Entry 7WV4 (electron microscopy, 3.35 A resolution); this record covers chains C and E of the 6 polymer chains in the assembly.

== Chain C ==
Molecule: Toll-like receptor 3
From: Homo sapiens
Notes: fragment: ectodomain
UniProtKB: O15455 (TLR3_HUMAN); residues 27-697 here = UniProt positions 27-697
Sequence (689 residues; row label = number of the first residue in the row):
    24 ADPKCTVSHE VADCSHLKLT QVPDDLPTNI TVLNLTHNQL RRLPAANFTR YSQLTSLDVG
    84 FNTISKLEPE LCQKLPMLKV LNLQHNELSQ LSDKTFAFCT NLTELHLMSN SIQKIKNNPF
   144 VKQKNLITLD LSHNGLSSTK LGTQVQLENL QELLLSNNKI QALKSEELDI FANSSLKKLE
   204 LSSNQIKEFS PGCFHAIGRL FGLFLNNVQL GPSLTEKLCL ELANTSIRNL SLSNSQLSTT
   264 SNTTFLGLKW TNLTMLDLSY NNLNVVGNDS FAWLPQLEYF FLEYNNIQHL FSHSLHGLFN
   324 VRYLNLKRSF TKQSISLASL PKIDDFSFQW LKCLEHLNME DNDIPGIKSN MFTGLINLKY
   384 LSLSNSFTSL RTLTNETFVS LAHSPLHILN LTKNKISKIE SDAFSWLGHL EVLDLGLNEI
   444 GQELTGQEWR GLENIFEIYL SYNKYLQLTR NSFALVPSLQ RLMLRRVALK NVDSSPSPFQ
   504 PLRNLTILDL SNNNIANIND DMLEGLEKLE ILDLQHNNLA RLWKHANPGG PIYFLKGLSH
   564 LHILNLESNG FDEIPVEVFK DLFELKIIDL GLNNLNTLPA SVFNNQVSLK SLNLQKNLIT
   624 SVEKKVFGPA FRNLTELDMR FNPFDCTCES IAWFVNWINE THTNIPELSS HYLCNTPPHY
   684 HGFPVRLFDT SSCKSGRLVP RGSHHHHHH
Unresolved in the structure: 24-28, 688-712
Disulfides: Cys95-Cys122, Cys649-Cys677
Sequence notes: expression tag (24-26, 698-712)
UniProt features mapped onto this chain:
  - glycosylation (N-linked (GlcNAc...) asparagine): Asn52, Asn57, Asn70, Asn124, Asn196, Asn247, Asn252, Asn265, Asn275, Asn291, Asn398, Asn413, Asn507, Asn636, Asn662
  - natural variant: Ser134 (S134P: No effect on IFNL1 induction), Arg251 (R251G: No effect on IFNL1 induction), Pro554 (P554S: In IMD83)
  - mutagenesis: Cys95 (C95A: Reduced response to ds-RNA), Cys122 (C122A: Reduced response to ds-RNA), Asn196 (N196G: Reduced expression levels; when associated with R-247), Asn247 (N247R: Reduced response to ds-RNA. Reduced expression levels; when associated with G-196), His539 (H539A: No effect; H539E: Loss of RNA binding. Constitutive activation of NF-kappa-B), Asn541 (N541A: Loss of RNA binding. Abolishes activation of NF-kappa-B)

== Chain E ==
Molecule: 80-nt RNA strand
Sequence (80 nucleotides; row label = number of the first residue in the row):
     1 CCCCCCCCCC CCCCCCCCCC CCCCCCCCCC CCCCCCCCCC CCCCCCCCCC CCCCCCCCCC
    61 CCCCCCCCCC CCCCCCCCCC

== Interface between chain C and chain E ==
Pairs across the interface (19):
  Arg64(C) - C43(E)  sugar contact
  Arg64(C) - C44(E)  salt bridge to the phosphate
  Ser88(C) - C45(E)  phosphate contact
  Glu110(C) - C45(E)  sugar contact
  Arg489(C) - C24(E)  hydrogen bond to the phosphate
  Arg489(C) - C25(E)  salt bridge to the phosphate
  Asn515(C) - C23(E)  phosphate contact
  Asn515(C) - C24(E)  hydrogen bond to the phosphate
  Asn517(C) - C22(E)  hydrogen bond to the sugar
  Asn517(C) - C23(E)  sugar contact
  His539(C) - C23(E)  salt bridge to the phosphate
  Asn540(C) - C22(E)  sugar contact
  Asn541(C) - C21(E)  hydrogen bond to the sugar
  Asn541(C) - C22(E)  sugar contact
  Ser571(C) - C22(E)  hydrogen bond to the phosphate
  Ser571(C) - C23(E)  hydrogen bond to the phosphate
  Gly573(C) - C21(E)  phosphate contact
  Gly573(C) - C22(E)  phosphate contact
  Asn597(C) - C21(E)  sugar contact
Other interface residues (no listed pair), chain C (17 interface residues in all): Gln62, Thr86, Ser112, Ala543, Asn572
Other interface residues (no listed pair), chain E (9 interface residues in all): C46

== Summary ==
The interface between chain C and chain E involves 17 residues on one side and 9 on the other, with 6 hydrogen
bonds and 3 salt bridges. Polar contacts include Asn517(C)-C22(E), Asn541(C)-C21(E) and Arg489(C)-C24(E).
UniProt lists 6 mutagenesis sites on chain C.
Here chain C is Toll-like receptor 3 (Homo sapiens) and chain E is an 80-nt RNA strand. Entry 7WV4
(ectoTLR3-poly(I:C) cluster) was determined by electron microscopy together with 7WV3, 7WV5, 7WVE and 7WVJ
from the same study.
